Entry 8B4C (X-ray diffraction, 2.07 A resolution); this record covers chains D and L of the 3 polymer chains in the assembly.

== Chain D ==
Protein: Cholera toxin transcriptional activator
Organism: Vibrio cholerae
UniProt: P15795 (TOXR_VIBCH); residues 7-114 here correspond to UniProt positions 19-126 (UniProt number = residue number + 12)
Sequence (109 residues; row label = number of the first residue in the row):
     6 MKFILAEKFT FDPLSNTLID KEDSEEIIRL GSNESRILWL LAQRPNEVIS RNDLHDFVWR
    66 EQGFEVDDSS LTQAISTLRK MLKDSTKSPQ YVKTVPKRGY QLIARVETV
Unresolved in the structure: 114
Sequence notes: initiating methionine (6)

== Chain L ==
Molecule: 20-nt DNA strand
Sequence (20 nucleotides; row label = number of the first residue in the row; numbers below 1 keep their minus sign (DC-97 is residue -97)):
   -97 CTCAAAAAAC ATAAAATAAC

== Chain D / chain L interface ==
Pairs across the interface - 16 pairs, chain D then chain L:
  Arg56(D) with DC-88(L), salt bridge to the phosphate
  Thr77(D) with DA-87(L), base contact; DT-86(L), base contact
  Gln78(D) with DT-86(L), base contact; DA-85(L), hydrogen bond to the base; DA-84(L), base contact
  Ser81(D) with DT-86(L), hydrogen bond to the phosphate
  Arg84(D) with DA-87(L), salt bridge to the phosphate
  Thr91(D) with DA-87(L), hydrogen bond to the phosphate; DT-86(L), hydrogen bond to the phosphate
  Thr99(D) with DC-88(L), phosphate contact; DA-87(L), hydrogen bond to the phosphate
  Pro101(D) with DC-88(L), phosphate contact
  Lys102(D) with DA-89(L), phosphate contact; DC-88(L), hydrogen bond to the phosphate
  Tyr105(D) with DA-87(L), hydrogen bond to the phosphate
Other interface residues (no listed pair), chain D (12 interface residues in all): Val100, Arg103

== Summary ==
12 residues of chain D and 6 residues of chain L are in contact, with 7 hydrogen bonds and 2 salt bridges.
Among the polar pairs are Gln78(D)-DA-85(L), Ser81(D)-DT-86(L) and Thr91(D)-DA-87(L).
Chain D is Cholera toxin transcriptional activator (Vibrio cholerae) and chain L is a 20-nt DNA strand; the
structure, ToxR bacterial transcriptional regulator bound to 20 bp toxT promoter DNA, was determined by X-ray
diffraction (same publication as 8B4B, 8B4D and 8B4E).
